PDB entry 9CFP | electron microscopy, 2.90 A resolution | chains A and B of the 4 polymer chains in the assembly

Chain A:
Name: Transport permease protein
From: Staphylococcus aureus
Reference sequence: A0A0H2XIF1 (A0A0H2XIF1_STAA3); residues 1-270 here = UniProt positions 1-270
Chain sequence (294 residues; each row starts with the number of its first residue; numbers below 1 keep their minus sign (Met-23 is residue -23)):
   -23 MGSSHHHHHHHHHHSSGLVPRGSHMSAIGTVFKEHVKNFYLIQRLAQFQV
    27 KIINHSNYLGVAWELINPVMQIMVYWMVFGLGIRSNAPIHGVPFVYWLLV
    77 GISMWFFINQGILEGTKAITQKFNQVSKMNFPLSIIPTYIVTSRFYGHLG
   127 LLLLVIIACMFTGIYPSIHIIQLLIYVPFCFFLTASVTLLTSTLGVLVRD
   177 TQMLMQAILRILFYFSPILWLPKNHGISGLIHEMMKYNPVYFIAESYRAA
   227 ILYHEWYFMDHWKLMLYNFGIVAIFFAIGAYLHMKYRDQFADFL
Unresolved in the structure: -23 to 0
Differences from the reference sequence: initiating methionine (-23); expression tag (-22 to 0)
Ligand contacts:
  - Targocil-II (A1AV9), molecule 1: Met53, Val54, Leu57, Gly58, Ile59
  - Targocil-II (A1AV9), molecule 2: Phe55, Ile59, Arg60, Tyr190, Phe191, Trp196, Lys199, Ile203, Ile207
Reported in the primary citation:
  - binding site for Targocil-II: Val54, Phe55, Leu57, Ile59, Arg60, Phe191, Trp196, Lys199, Ile203, Ile207
  - conformationally variable residues (loop rearrangement, side-chain flip): Phe191, Trp196, Pro198 to Ser204

Chain B:
Name: Teichoic acids export ATP-binding protein TagH
From: Staphylococcus aureus
Notes: EC 7.5.2.4
Reference sequence: Q2FJ01 (TAGH_STAA3); residues 1-264 here = UniProt positions 1-264
Chain sequence (264 residues; numbered 1 to 264; the number before each row is that of its first residue):
     1 MNVSVNIKNVTKEYRIYRTNKERMKDALIPKHKNKTFFALDDISLKAYEG
    51 DVIGLVGINGSGKSTLSNIIGGSLSPTVGKVDRNGEVSVIAISAGLSGQL
   101 TGIENIEFKMLCMGFKRKEIKAMTPKIIEFSELGEFIYQPVKKYSSGMRA
   151 KLGFSINITVNPDILVIDEALSVGDQTFAQKCLDKIYEFKEQNKTIFFVS
   201 HNLGQVRQFCTKIAWIEGGKLKDYGELDDVLPKYEAFLNDFKKKSKAEQK
   251 EFRNKLDESRFVIK
UniProt features mapped onto this chain:
  - binding site (ATP): Gly57 to Ser64
Ion coordination: Mg2+: Ser64 (together with AMP-PNP)
Ligand contacts:
  - AMP-PNP (ANP; phosphoaminophosphonic acid-adenylate ester), molecule 1: Tyr14, Phe37, Ala39, Ile58, Asn59, Gly60, Ser61, Gly62, Lys63, Ser64, Thr65, Glu169, His201, Arg260
  - AMP-PNP (ANP), molecule 2: Phe136, Lys143, Tyr144, Ser145, Ser146, Gly147, Met148, Val173
Reported in the primary citation:
  - conformationally variable residues (loop rearrangement, order/disorder transition): Ile90 to Gly98, Glu169 to Asp175
  - catalytic residues: Glu169

Interface between chain A and chain B:
Residue-residue contacts - 17 pairs, chain A then chain B:
  Leu17(A) - Leu111(B)
  Arg20(A) - Leu111(B)
  Arg20(A) - Lys116(B)
  Leu21(A) - Phe108(B)  hydrophobic
  Phe24(A) - Leu100(B)  hydrophobic
  Phe24(A) - Glu104(B)
  Phe24(A) - Glu107(B)
  Phe24(A) - Phe108(B)  hydrophobic
  Ile28(A) - Leu100(B)  hydrophobic
  Ile28(A) - Phe108(B)  hydrophobic
  His31(A) - Gln99(B)  hydrogen bond (side chain-backbone)
  His31(A) - Glu104(B)
  Ser103(A) - Ser73(B)
  Met105(A) - Cys112(B)  hydrophobic
  Val174(A) - Met24(B)  hydrophobic
  Phe269(A) - Arg23(B)  hydrogen bond (backbone-side chain)
  Phe269(A) - Ala27(B)  hydrophobic
Other interface residues (no listed pair), chain A (15 interface residues in all): Lys104, Phe107, Tyr262, Asp268, Leu270
Other interface residues (no listed pair), chain B (15 interface residues in all): Arg15, Asn68, Lys109

In short:
Chain A and chain B each contribute 15 residues to their interface; the contacts include 2 hydrogen bonds.
Polar contacts include His31(A)-Gln99(B) and Phe269(A)-Arg23(B). Ligands of chain A: Targocil-II. Ligands of
chain B: AMP-PNP. From the paper: the catalytic residue Glu169(B); a binding site for Targocil-II at Val54(A),
Phe55(A) and Leu57(A) among others.
Here chain A is Transport permease protein and chain B is Teichoic acids export ATP-binding protein TagH, both
from Staphylococcus aureus. Entry 9CFP (Cryo-EM structure of S. aureus TarGH in complex with AMP-PNP and
targocil-II) was determined by electron microscopy, deposited together with 9CFL, 9MHD, 9MHU and 9MHZ.
